Entry 8PAE (X-ray diffraction, 1.20 A resolution); this record covers chain AA.

Chain AA:
Molecule: Genome polyprotein
Source organism: Atypical porcine pestivirus
Reference sequence: A0A1B1M0D5 (A0A1B1M0D5_9FLAV); residues 0-211 here correspond to UniProt positions 700-911 (UniProt number = residue number + 700)
Chain sequence (247 residues; row label = number of the first residue in the row; numbers below 1 keep their minus sign (Glu-2 is residue -2)):
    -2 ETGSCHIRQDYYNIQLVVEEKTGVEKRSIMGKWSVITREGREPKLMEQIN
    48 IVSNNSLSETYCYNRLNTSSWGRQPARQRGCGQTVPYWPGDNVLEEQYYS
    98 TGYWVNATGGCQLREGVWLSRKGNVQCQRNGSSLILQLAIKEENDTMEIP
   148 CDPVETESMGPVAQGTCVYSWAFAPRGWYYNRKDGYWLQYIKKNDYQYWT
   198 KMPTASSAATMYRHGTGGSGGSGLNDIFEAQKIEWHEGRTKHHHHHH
Disordered / not traced: -2 to -1, 138-142, 154-244
Sequence notes: expression tag (-2 to -1, 212-244)
Cystine bridges: Cys2-Cys59, Cys78-Cys108, Cys124-Cys148
Covalently attached groups: N-acetylglucosamine (NAG) linked to Asn64, Asn103, Asn127
From the paper describing this entry:
  - post-translational modification sites: Asn64, Asn103, Asn127

Overview:
N-acetylglucosamine is covalently linked to Asn64, Asn103 and Asn127. The paper reports modification sites
Asn64, Asn103 and Asn127.
Chain AA is Genome polyprotein (Atypical porcine pestivirus); the structure, Structure of the ectodomain of
Atypical Porcine Pestivirus E2 at 1.2A resolution, was determined by X-ray diffraction, deposited together
with 8PAB and 8PAG.
